PDB entry 4UYD | X-ray diffraction, 1.37 A resolution | chain A

[Chain A]
Protein: Bromodomain-containing protein 4
From: Homo sapiens
Notes: fragment: n-terminal bromodomain
UniProtKB: O60885 (BRD4_HUMAN); residues 44-183 here = UniProt positions 44-183
Chain sequence (153 residues; numbered 31 to 183; the number before each row is that of its first residue):
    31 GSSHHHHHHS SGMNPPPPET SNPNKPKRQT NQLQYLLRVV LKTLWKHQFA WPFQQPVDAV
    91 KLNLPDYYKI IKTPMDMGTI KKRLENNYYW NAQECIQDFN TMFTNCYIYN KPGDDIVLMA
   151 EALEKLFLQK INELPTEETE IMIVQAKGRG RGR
Disordered / not traced: 31-42, 170-183
Sequence notes: expression tag (31-43)
Swiss-Prot annotation at these positions:
  - site: Asn140 (Acetylated histone binding)
  - cross-link: Lys99 (Glycyl lysine isopeptide (Lys-Gly) (interchain with G-Cter in SUMO2))
  - natural variant: Asp145 (D145G: Found in a patient with a neurodevelopmental syndrome; uncertain significance)
  - mutagenesis: Asn140 (N140A: Abolishes binding to acetylated histones)
Residues lining bound ligands: V1T (1,3-dimethyl-2-oxo-2,3-dihydro-1H-benzimidazole-5-carboxamide): Trp81, Pro82, Phe83, Gln85, Val87, Leu92, Leu94, Tyr97, Cys136, Tyr139, Asn140, Ile146

[Summary]
Bound to chain A: compound V1T. Curated annotation (UniProt) lists one mutagenesis site.
Chain A is Bromodomain-containing protein 4 (Homo sapiens); the structure, N-TERMINAL BROMODOMAIN OF HUMAN
BRD4 WITH 1,3-dimethyl-2-oxo-2,3- dihydro-1H-1,3-benzodiazole-5-carboxamide, was determined by X-ray
diffraction (same publication as 4UYE).
